PDB entry 6KE9 | X-ray diffraction, 2.22 A resolution | chains C and J of the 10 polymer chains in the assembly

== Chain C ==
Name: Histone H2A type 1-B/E
From: Homo sapiens
Reference sequence: P04908 (H2A1B_HUMAN); residues 14-118 here correspond to UniProt positions 15-119 (UniProt number = residue number + 1)
Chain sequence (105 residues; row label = number of the first residue in the row):
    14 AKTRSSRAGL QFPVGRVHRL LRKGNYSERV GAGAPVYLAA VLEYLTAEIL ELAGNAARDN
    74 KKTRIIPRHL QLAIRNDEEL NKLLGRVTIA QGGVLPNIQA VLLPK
Unresolved in the structure: 14-15
Swiss-Prot annotation at these positions:
  - modified residue: Lys36 (N6-(2-hydroxyisobutyryl)lysine), Lys74 (N6-(2-hydroxyisobutyryl)lysine), Lys75 (N6-(2-hydroxyisobutyryl)lysine), Lys95 (N6-(2-hydroxyisobutyryl)lysine), Gln104 (N5-methylglutamine), Lys118 (N6-(2-hydroxyisobutyryl)lysine)
  - cross-link: Lys15 (Glycyl lysine isopeptide (Lys-Gly) (interchain with G-Cter in ubiquitin))

== Chain J ==
Molecule: Human Telomeric DNA
From: Homo sapiens
Sequence (145 nucleotides; row label = number of the first residue in the row; numbers below 1 keep their minus sign (DA-72 is residue -72)):
   -72 ATCACCCTAA CCCTAACCCT AACCCTAACC CTAACCCTAA CCCTAACCCT AACCCTAACC
   -12 CTAACCCTAA CCCTAACCCT AACCCTAACC CTAACCCTAA CCCTAACCCT AACCCTAACC
    48 CTAACCCTAA CCCTAACCCT AAGAT

== Chain C / chain J interface ==
Pairs across the interface (17):
  Thr16(C) with DC47(J), sugar contact
  Arg29(C) with DC48(J), sugar contact; DT49(J), salt bridge to the phosphate
  His31(C) with DA39(J), salt bridge to the phosphate
  Arg42(C) with DT37(J), base contact; DA38(J), hydrogen bond to the sugar; DA39(J), phosphate contact
  Val43(C) with DA38(J), phosphate contact; DA39(J), hydrogen bond to the phosphate
  Gly44(C) with DA38(J), phosphate contact
  Ala45(C) with DA38(J), hydrogen bond to the phosphate
  Lys75(C) with DC58(J), phosphate contact; DC59(J), salt bridge to the phosphate
  Thr76(C) with DA57(J), hydrogen bond to the phosphate; DC58(J), hydrogen bond to the phosphate
  Arg77(C) with DA57(J), hydrogen bond to the phosphate; DC58(J), hydrogen bond to the phosphate
Other interface residues (no listed pair), chain C (12 interface residues in all): Arg35, Glu41

== Summary ==
The interface between chain C and chain J involves 12 residues on one side and 9 on the other; the contacts
include 7 hydrogen bonds and 3 salt bridges. Polar pairs include Arg42(C)-DA38(J), Val43(C)-DA39(J) and
Ala45(C)-DA38(J).
Chain C is Histone H2A type 1-B/E and chain J is Human Telomeric DNA, both from Homo sapiens; the structure,
The Human Telomeric Nucleosome Displays Distinct Structural and Dynamic Properties, was determined by X-ray
diffraction (same publication as 6L9H and 6LE9).
